4IZA - chains A and B; structure by X-ray diffraction, 1.93 A resolution.

Chain A:
Name: Mitogen-activated protein kinase 1
Organism: Homo sapiens
Notes: EC 2.7.11.24
UniProt: P28482 (MK01_HUMAN); residue numbers follow UniProt; this construct covers 8-360
Amino-acid sequence (356 residues; numbered 5 to 360; the number before each row is that of its first residue):
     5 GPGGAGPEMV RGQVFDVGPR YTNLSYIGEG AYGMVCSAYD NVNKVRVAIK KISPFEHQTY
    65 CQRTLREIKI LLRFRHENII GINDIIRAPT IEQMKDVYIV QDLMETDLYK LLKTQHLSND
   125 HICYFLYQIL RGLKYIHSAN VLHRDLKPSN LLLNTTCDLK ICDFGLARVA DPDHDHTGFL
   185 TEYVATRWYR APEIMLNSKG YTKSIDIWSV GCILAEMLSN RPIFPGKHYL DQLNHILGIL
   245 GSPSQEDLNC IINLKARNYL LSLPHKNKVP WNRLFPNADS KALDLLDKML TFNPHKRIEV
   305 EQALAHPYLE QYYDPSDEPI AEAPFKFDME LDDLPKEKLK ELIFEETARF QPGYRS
Not modelled in the structure: 5-10, 359-360
Sequence notes: expression tag (5-7)
Modified positions: T185 (phosphothreonine; TPO); Y187 (o-phosphotyrosine; PTR)
Swiss-Prot annotation at these positions:
  - DNA-binding region: K259 to R277
  - motif: T185 to Y187 (TXY), D318 to E322 (Cytoplasmic retention motif), A327 to M333 (Nuclear translocation motif)
  - active site: D149 (Proton acceptor)
  - binding site (ATP): I31 to V39, K54
  - modified residue: S29 (Phosphoserine), T185 (Phosphothreonine), Y187 (Phosphotyrosine), T190 (Phosphothreonine), S246 (Phosphoserine), S248 (Phosphoserine), S284 (Phosphoserine)
  - natural variant: I74 (I74N: In NS13), H80 (H80Y: In NS13), A174 (A174V: In NS13), D318 (D318G: In NS13; D318N: In NS13), E322 (E322Q: In NS13), P323 (P323R: In NS13)
  - mutagenesis: K54 (K54R: Does not inhibit interaction with MAP2K1), P176 to D179 (Inhibits homodimerization and interaction with TPR), T185 (T185A: Inhibits interaction with TPR; when associated with A-187), Y187 (Y187A: Inhibits interaction with TPR; when associated with A-185), L234 (L234A: Inhibits interaction with TPR), D318 (D318A: Loss of dephosphorylation by PTPRJ; D318N: Inhibits interaction with MAP2K1 but not with TPR; when associated with N-321), D321 (D321N: Inhibits interaction with MAP2K1 but not with TPR; when associated with N-318)
From the paper describing this entry:
  - post-translational modification sites: T185, Y187
  - contacts within the chain: R67-Y187
  - conformationally variable residues (loop rearrangement, side-chain flip): F183, T185, Y205, Y233, F331, L335

Chain B:
Name: Astrocytic phosphoprotein PEA-15
Organism: Homo sapiens
UniProt: Q15121 (PEA15_HUMAN); residue numbers follow UniProt; this construct covers 1-96
Amino-acid sequence (97 residues; numbered 0 to 96; the number before each row is that of its first residue; numbering starts at 0):
     0 GMAEYGTLLQ DLTNNITLED LEQLKSACKE DIPSEKSEEI TTGSAWFSFL ESHNKLDKDN
    60 LSYIEHIFEI SRRPDLLTMV VDYRTRVLKI SEEDELD
Not modelled in the structure: 95-96
Sequence notes: expression tag (0)
Swiss-Prot annotation at these positions:
  - modified residue (Phosphoserine): S61, S90
From the paper describing this entry:
  - mutagenesis - R71K: decreased co-localization with Mitogen-activated protein kinase 1 (chain A)

Interface between chain A and chain B:
Residue-residue contacts (21; chain A residue first):
  T185(A) with I69(B); R71(B)
  I198(A) with R71(B), hydrogen bond (backbone-side chain)
  M199(A) with R71(B)
  L200(A) with R71(B)
  N201(A) with R71(B), hydrogen bond (backbone-side chain)
  S202(A) with R71(B)
  Y205(A) with R71(B), hydrogen bond
  Y233(A) with E68(B); R71(B); P73(B), hydrophobic; L76(B), hydrophobic
  L234(A) with P73(B), hydrophobic; L76(B), hydrophobic; T77(B)
  N257(A) with R71(B), hydrogen bond (side chain-backbone)
  K259(A) with D19(B); R72(B); D74(B)
  Y263(A) with P73(B), hydrophobic; T77(B)
Also at the interface, not in a pair above, chain A (14 interface residues in all): E186, A260
Also at the interface, not in a pair above, chain B (11 interface residues in all): H65, V80
From the paper, about this interface:
  - residue pairs: T185(A)-R71(B), Y205(A)-R71(B), E68(B)-Y233(A)
  - interface residues, chain A: L234(A), Y263(A)

Overview:
14 residues of chain A and 11 residues of chain B are in contact, with 4 hydrogen bonds. Polar contacts
include I198(A)-R71(B), N201(A)-R71(B) and Y205(A)-R71(B). The paper describes contacts between T185(A) and
R71(B), Y205(A) and R71(B) and E68(B) and Y233(A). From the paper: R71K of chain B reduces co-localization
with Mitogen-activated protein kinase 1 (chain A); interface residues L234(A) and Y263(A).
Here chain A is Mitogen-activated protein kinase 1 and chain B is Astrocytic phosphoprotein PEA-15, both from
Homo sapiens. Entry 4IZA (Structure of Dually Phosphorylated ERK2 bound to the PEA-15 Death Effector Domain)
was determined by X-ray diffraction, deposited together with 4IZ5 and 4IZ7.
